PDB entry 7AAP | electron microscopy, 2.50 A resolution | chains A and P of the 6 polymer chains in the assembly

Chain A:
Molecule: Non-structural protein 12
Organism: Severe acute respiratory syndrome coronavirus 2
Notes: EC 3.4.19.12, 3.4.22.-, 3.4.22.69, 2.7.7.48, 3.6.4.12, 3.6.4.13, 3.1.13.-, 3.1.-.-, 2.1.1.-
UniProt: P0DTD1 (R1AB_SARS2); residues 1-932 here correspond to UniProt positions 4393-5324 (UniProt number = residue number + 4392)
Chain sequence (967 residues; numbered 1 to 967; the number before each row is that of its first residue):
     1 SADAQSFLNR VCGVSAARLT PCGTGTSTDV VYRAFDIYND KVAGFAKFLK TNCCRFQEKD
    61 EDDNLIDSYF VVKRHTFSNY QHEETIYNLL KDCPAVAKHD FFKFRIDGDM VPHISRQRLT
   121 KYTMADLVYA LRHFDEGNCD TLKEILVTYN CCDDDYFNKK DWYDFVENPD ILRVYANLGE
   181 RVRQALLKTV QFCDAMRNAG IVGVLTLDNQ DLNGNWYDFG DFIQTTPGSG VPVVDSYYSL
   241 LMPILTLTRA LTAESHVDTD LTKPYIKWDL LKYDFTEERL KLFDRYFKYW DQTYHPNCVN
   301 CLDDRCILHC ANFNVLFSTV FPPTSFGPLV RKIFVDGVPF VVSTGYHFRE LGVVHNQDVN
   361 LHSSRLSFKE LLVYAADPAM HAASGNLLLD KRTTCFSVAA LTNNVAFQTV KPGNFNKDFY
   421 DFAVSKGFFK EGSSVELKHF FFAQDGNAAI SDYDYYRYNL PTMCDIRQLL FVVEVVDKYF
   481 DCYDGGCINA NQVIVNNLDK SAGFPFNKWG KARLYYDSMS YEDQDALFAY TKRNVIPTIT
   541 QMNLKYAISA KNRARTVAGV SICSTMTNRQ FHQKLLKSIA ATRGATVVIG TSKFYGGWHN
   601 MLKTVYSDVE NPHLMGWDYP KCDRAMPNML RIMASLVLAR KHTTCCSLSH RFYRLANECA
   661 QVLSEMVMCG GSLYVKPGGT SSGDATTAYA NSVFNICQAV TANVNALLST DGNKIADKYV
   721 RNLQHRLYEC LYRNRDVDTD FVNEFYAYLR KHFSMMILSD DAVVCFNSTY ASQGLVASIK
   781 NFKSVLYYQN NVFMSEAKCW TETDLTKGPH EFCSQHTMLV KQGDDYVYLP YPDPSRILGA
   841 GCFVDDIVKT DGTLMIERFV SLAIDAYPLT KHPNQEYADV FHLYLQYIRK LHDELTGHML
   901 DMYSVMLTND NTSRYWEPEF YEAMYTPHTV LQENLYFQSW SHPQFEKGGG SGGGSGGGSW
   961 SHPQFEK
Disordered / not traced: 1-3, 896-910, 930-967
Differences from the reference sequence: expression tag (933-967)
Metal / ion sites: Mg2+: Asn209, Asp218 (together with pyrophosphate); Zn2+ site 1: His295, Cys301, Cys306, Cys310; Zn2+ site 2: Cys487, His642, Cys645, Cys646
Ligand contacts:
  - GE6 ([[(2R,3S,4R,5R)-5-(3-aminocarbonyl-5-fluoranyl-2-oxidanylidene-pyrazin-1-yl)-3,4-bis(oxidanyl)oxolan-2-yl]methoxy-oxidanyl-phosphoryl] phosphono hydrogen phosphate): Lys545, Val557, Asp623, Thr680, Ser682, Thr687, Asn691, Ser759, Asp760, Asp761, Ser814
  - pyrophosphate (POP): Lys50, Asn52, Lys73, Arg116, Asn209, Tyr217, Asp218
UniProt features mapped onto this chain:
  - region: Lys545 to Arg555 (Interaction with RMP Remdesivir), Thr582 to Pro620 (RdRp Palm N-ter)
  - active site: Ser759, Asp760, Asp761
  - binding site (Mn(2+)): Asn209, Asp218
  - binding site (Zn(2+)): His295, Cys301, Cys306, Cys310, Cys487, His642, Cys645, Cys646
  - site: Gln932 (Cleavage)
Reported in the primary citation:
  - binding site for pyrophosphate: Lys73, Arg116, Asp218
  - binding site for GE6: Lys545, Ser682, Asn691
  - conformationally variable residues (order/disorder transition): Arg553, Arg555
  - binding site for the 30-nt RNA strand: Val557

Chain P:
Molecule: 24-nt RNA strand
Sequence (24 nucleotides; numbered -3 to 20; the number before each row is that of its first residue; numbers below 1 keep their minus sign (C-3 is residue -3)):
    -3 CAGUGCUAUG UGAGAUUAAG UUAU
Disordered / not traced: -3 to 11

Interface between chain A and chain P:
Pairs across the interface (23; chain A residue first):
  Asp499(A) - A14(P)  phosphate contact
  Arg513(A) - A14(P)  salt bridge to the phosphate
  Lys545(A) - U20(P)  base contact
  Leu758(A) - U20(P)  sugar contact
  Ser759(A) - U20(P)  hydrogen bond to the sugar
  Asp760(A) - U20(P)  phosphate contact
  Cys813(A) - A19(P)  phosphate contact
  Cys813(A) - U20(P)  phosphate contact
  Ser814(A) - A19(P)  phosphate contact
  Ser814(A) - U20(P)  hydrogen bond to the phosphate
  Gln815(A) - A19(P)  sugar contact
  Arg836(A) - U18(P)  salt bridge to the phosphate
  Arg836(A) - A19(P)  salt bridge to the phosphate
  Ala840(A) - U18(P)  phosphate contact
  Lys849(A) - G16(P)  hydrogen bond to the phosphate
  Lys849(A) - U17(P)  salt bridge to the phosphate
  Arg858(A) - G16(P)  sugar contact
  Arg858(A) - U17(P)  sugar contact
  Ser861(A) - G16(P)  base contact
  Ser861(A) - U17(P)  sugar contact
  Leu862(A) - U17(P)  phosphate contact
  Asp865(A) - U17(P)  sugar contact
  Asp865(A) - U18(P)  sugar contact
Also at the interface, not in a pair above, chain A (18 interface residues in all): Lys593, Asp761

In short:
18 residues of chain A and 6 residues of chain P are in contact; the contacts include 3 hydrogen bonds and 4
salt bridges. Polar contacts include Ser759(A)-U20(P), Ser814(A)-U20(P) and Lys849(A)-G16(P). From the paper:
a binding site for pyrophosphate at Lys73(A), Arg116(A) and Asp218(A); a binding site for GE6 at Lys545(A),
Ser682(A) and Asn691(A).
Chain A is Non-structural protein 12 (Severe acute respiratory syndrome coronavirus 2) and chain P is a 24-nt
RNA strand; the structure, Nsp7-Nsp8-Nsp12 SARS-CoV2 RNA-dependent RNA polymerase in complex with
template:primer dsRNA and favipiravir-RTP, was determined by electron microscopy.
